Entry 3J8F (electron microscopy, 3.70 A resolution); this record covers chains 1 and 4 of the 5 polymer chains in the assembly.

# Chain 1
Protein: Capsid protein VP1
Organism: Human poliovirus 1 Mahoney
UniProt: P03300 (POLG_POL1M); residues 1-302 here correspond to UniProt positions 580-881 (UniProt number = residue number + 579)
Sequence (302 residues; row label = number of the first residue in the row):
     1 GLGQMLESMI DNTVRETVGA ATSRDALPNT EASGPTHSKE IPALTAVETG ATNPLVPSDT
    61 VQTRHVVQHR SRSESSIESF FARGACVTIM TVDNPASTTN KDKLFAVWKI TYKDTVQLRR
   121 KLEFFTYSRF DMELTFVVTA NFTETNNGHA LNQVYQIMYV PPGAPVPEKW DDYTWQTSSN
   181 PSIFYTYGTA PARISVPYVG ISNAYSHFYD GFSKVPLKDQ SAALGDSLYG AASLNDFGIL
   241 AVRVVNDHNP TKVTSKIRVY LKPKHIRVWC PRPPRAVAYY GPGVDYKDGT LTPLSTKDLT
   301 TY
Unresolved in the structure: 1-19
Swiss-Prot annotation at these positions:
  - region: Gly1 to Ala21 (Amphipathic alpha-helix)
  - site: Tyr302 (Cleavage)
From the paper describing this entry:
  - conformationally variable residues (loop rearrangement): Thr145 to Gly148, Pro162 to Pro165, Thr174 to Thr177, Asn203 to Tyr205, Ser233 to Asp236, Asp236 to Phe237
  - contacts within the chain: Lys109-Leu234 (backbone contact)

# Chain 4
Protein: Capsid protein VP4
Organism: Human poliovirus 1 Mahoney
UniProt: P03300 (POLG_POL1M); numbering as in UniProt (aligned over 2-69)
Sequence (69 residues; each row starts with the number of its first residue):
     1 XGAQVSSQKV GAHENSNRAY GGSTINYTTI NYYRDSASNA ASKQDFSQDP SKFTEPIKDV
    61 LIKTAPMLN
Differences from the reference sequence: modified residue (1)
Modified positions: MYR (myristic acid) at position 1
Swiss-Prot annotation at these positions:
  - site: Asn69 (Cleavage)
  - lipidation: Gly2 (N-myristoyl glycine)
  - mutagenesis: Gly2 (G2A: 100% loss of myristoylation. Impaired viral assembly), Ala3 (A3D: 50% loss of myristoylation. Severe reduction in specific infectivity; A3G/L/V: No effect on myristoylation and virus growth; A3H: No effect on myristoylation ...)
From the paper describing this entry:
  - conformationally variable residues (loop rearrangement): Gly11 to Ser23

# How chain 1 and chain 4 interact
Residue-residue contacts - 46 pairs, chain 1 then chain 4:
  Ala20(1) - Phe46(4)
  Ala21(1) - Phe46(4)
  Ala21(1) - Ser47(4)  hydrogen bond (backbone-backbone)
  Thr22(1) - Gln44(4)
  Thr22(1) - Asp45(4)
  Thr22(1) - Phe46(4)
  Thr22(1) - Ser47(4)  hydrogen bond (backbone-side chain)
  Ser23(1) - Asp45(4)  hydrogen bond (backbone-backbone)
  Ser23(1) - Phe46(4)
  Ser23(1) - Ser47(4)
  Arg24(1) - Ser7(4)  hydrogen bond (side chain-backbone)
  Arg24(1) - Lys9(4)  hydrogen bond (backbone-side chain)
  Arg24(1) - Gln44(4)  hydrogen bond
  Asp25(1) - Lys9(4)  hydrogen bond (backbone-side chain)
  Glu40(1) - Thr64(4)
  Ile41(1) - Thr64(4)  hydrogen bond (backbone-backbone)
  Ile41(1) - Ala65(4)
  Ile41(1) - Pro66(4)  hydrophobic
  Pro42(1) - Lys63(4)
  Thr45(1) - Met67(4)
  Ala46(1) - Met67(4)  hydrophobic
  Ala46(1) - Leu68(4)  hydrophobic
  Thr49(1) - Met67(4)  hydrogen bond
  Thr49(1) - Leu68(4)
  Ala51(1) - Thr54(4)
  Ala51(1) - Glu55(4)
  Ala51(1) - Leu61(4)  hydrophobic
  Thr52(1) - Thr54(4)  hydrogen bond (backbone-backbone)
  Asn53(1) - Met67(4)
  Pro54(1) - Lys63(4)
  Val56(1) - Lys63(4)
  Asp59(1) - Lys63(4)  salt bridge
  Ser71(1) - Lys9(4)  hydrogen bond
  Ser76(1) - Asp45(4)
  Glu78(1) - Ala41(4)
  Glu78(1) - Lys43(4)
  Glu78(1) - Asp45(4)
  Asp131(1) - Ala37(4)
  Ser195(1) - Ala37(4)
  Pro197(1) - Ala37(4)  hydrophobic
  Lys264(1) - Ala37(4)  hydrogen bond (side chain-backbone)
  Lys264(1) - Ser38(4)  hydrogen bond (side chain-backbone)
  Lys264(1) - Asn39(4)  hydrogen bond (side chain-backbone)
  His265(1) - Ser36(4)
  His265(1) - Asn39(4)  hydrogen bond (side chain-backbone)
  Pro271(1) - Phe53(4)
Other interface residues (no listed pair), chain 1 (32 interface residues in all): Gly50, Leu55, Ile77, Ser79, Ala82
Other interface residues (no listed pair), chain 4 (25 interface residues in all): Gln8, Ala40, Ile57

# In short
Chain 1 and chain 4 form an interface of 32 and 25 residues respectively; the contacts include 15 hydrogen
bonds and 1 salt bridge. Among the polar pairs are Asp59(1)-Lys63(4), Thr22(1)-Ser47(4) and Arg24(1)-Ser7(4).
From the paper: conformational variability at Thr145(1), Pro162(1) and Gly11(4) among others; contacts within
the chain involving Leu234(1) and Lys109(1).
Here chain 1 is Capsid protein VP1 and chain 4 is Capsid protein VP4, both from Human poliovirus 1 Mahoney.
Entry 3J8F (Cryo-EM reconstruction of poliovirus-receptor complex) was determined by electron microscopy
together with 3J9F from the same study.
